2AQJ - chain A; structure by X-ray diffraction, 1.80 A resolution.

Chain A:
Name: tryptophan halogenase, PrnA
Organism: Pseudomonas fluorescens
UniProt: P95480 (P95480_PSEFL); residues 1-538 here = UniProt positions 1-538
Chain sequence (538 residues; row label = number of the first residue in the row):
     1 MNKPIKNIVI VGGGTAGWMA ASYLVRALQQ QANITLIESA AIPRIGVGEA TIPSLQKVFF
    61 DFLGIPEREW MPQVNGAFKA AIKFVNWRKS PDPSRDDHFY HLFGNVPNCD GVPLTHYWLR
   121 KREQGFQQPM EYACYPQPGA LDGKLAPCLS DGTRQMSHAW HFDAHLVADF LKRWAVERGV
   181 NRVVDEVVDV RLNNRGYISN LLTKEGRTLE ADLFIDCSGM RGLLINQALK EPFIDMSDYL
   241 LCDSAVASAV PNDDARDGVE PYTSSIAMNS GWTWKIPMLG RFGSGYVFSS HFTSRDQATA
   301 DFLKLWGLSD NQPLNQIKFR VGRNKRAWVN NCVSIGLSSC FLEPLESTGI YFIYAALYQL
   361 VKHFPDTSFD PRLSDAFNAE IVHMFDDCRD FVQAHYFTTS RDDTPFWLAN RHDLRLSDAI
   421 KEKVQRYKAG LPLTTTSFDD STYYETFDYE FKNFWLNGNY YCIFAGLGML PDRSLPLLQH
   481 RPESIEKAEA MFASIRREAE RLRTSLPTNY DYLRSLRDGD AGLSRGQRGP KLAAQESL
Unresolved in the structure: 1, 519-538
Residues lining bound ligands:
  - FAD (flavin-adenine dinucleotide): V11, G12, G13, G14, T15, A16, G17, I37, E38, S39, I42, P43, R44, I45, V47, E49, A50, D185, E186, V187, C217, S218, G219, M220, R221, L223, A245, W274, I276, I317, I335, G336, L337, F341, P344, S347, G349, I350, I353
  - tryptophan (TRP): I52, P53, K79, I82, H101, L102, F103, E346, Y443, Y444, E450, F454, W455, N459
UniProt features mapped onto this chain:
  - active site: K79
  - binding site (FAD): G13, T15, A16, S39, I42, I45, E49, A50, V187, L337, I350
  - binding site (7-chloro-L-tryptophan): K79, E346, Y443, Y444, E450, F454
  - binding site (L-tryptophan): E346, Y443, Y444, E450, F454
  - binding site (chloride): T348, G349
  - site: K79 (Role in guiding and activating HOCl), E346 (Important for activity)
  - mutagenesis: K79 (K79A: Loss of halogenase activity), W272 (W272A: No change in halogenase activity; W272F: No change in halogenase activity), W274 (W274A: No change in halogenase activity; W274F: No change in halogenase activity), E346 (E346D: Loss of halogenase activity; E346Q: The catalytic efficiency decreases by about two orders of magnitude, however the binding affinity is unchanged), S347 (S347A: Does not completely abolish halogenase activity)

Summary:
Bound to chain A: tryptophan and flavin-adenine dinucleotide. From UniProt: active-site residue K79, 11
FAD-binding residues, 6 residues binding 7-chloro-L-tryptophan and 5 L-tryptophan-binding residues.
Chain A is tryptophan halogenase, PrnA (Pseudomonas fluorescens); the structure, The structure of tryptophan
7-halogenase (PrnA) suggests a mechanism for regioselective chlorination, was determined by X-ray diffraction
together with 2APG, 2AR8 and 2ARD from the same study.
